9IVY - chains A and B; structure by X-ray diffraction, 2.33 A resolution.

# Chain A (and B)
Molecule: Histidinol dehydrogenase
Source organism: Pseudomonas aeruginosa
Notes: EC 1.1.1.23; chain B of this document is another copy of the same molecule, construct and numbering; everything in this record applies to it too
UniProtKB: A0A072ZEH5 (A0A072ZEH5_PSEAI); residues 1-440 here = UniProt positions 1-440
Amino-acid sequence (440 residues; row label = number of the first residue in the row):
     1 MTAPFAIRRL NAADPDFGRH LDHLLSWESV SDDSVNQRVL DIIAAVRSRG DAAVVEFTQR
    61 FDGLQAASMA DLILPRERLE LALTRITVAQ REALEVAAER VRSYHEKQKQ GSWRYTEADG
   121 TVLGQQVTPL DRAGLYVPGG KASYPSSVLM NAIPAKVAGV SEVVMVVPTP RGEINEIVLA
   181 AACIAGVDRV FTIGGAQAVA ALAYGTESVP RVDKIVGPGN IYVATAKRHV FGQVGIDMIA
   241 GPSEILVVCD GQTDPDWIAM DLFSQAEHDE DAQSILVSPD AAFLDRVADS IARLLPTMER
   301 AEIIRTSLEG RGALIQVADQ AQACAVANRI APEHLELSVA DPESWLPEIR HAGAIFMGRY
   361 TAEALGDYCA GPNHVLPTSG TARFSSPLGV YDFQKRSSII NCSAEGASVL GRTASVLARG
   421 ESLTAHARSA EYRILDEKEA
Disordered / not traced: 1-2, 379-386, 439-440 (chain B: 1-2)
Bound ions: Zn2+ site 1: Y144, H268, E363 (shared with H426(B) of chain B); Zn2+ site 2 near H334 (its only coordinating residue here); Zn2+ site 3: H426 (shared with H268(B), E363(B), D367(B) of chain B)

# How chain A and chain B interact
Pairs across the interface (188):
  A89(A) with V416(B)
  Q90(A) with V416(B); G420(B)
  A93(A) with T413(B); L417(B), hydrophobic
  L94(A) with L417(B), hydrophobic
  W113(A) with F384(B), hydrophobic
  R114(A) with E343(B), salt bridge; L346(B)
  Y115(A) with G380(B)
  E117(A) with T378(B), hydrogen bond
  L123(A) with L376(B), hydrophobic; T378(B); T381(B)
  Q125(A) with N373(B)
  Q126(A) with L346(B)
  D131(A) with R350(B), salt bridge
  K141(A) with E421(B)
  S143(A) with E421(B)
  Y144(A) with E421(B); L423(B), hydrophobic; H426(B), hydrogen bond
  P145(A) with E421(B)
  N175(A) with E421(B), hydrogen bond
  I177(A) with G420(B)
  V178(A) with E421(B)
  R228(A) with F231(B)
  F231(A) with F231(B), hydrophobic
  I236(A) with F231(B), hydrophobic
  I239(A) with F231(B), hydrophobic
  D256(A) with Y432(B)
  W257(A) with Y432(B); R433(B)
  M260(A) with A425(B); R428(B); S429(B); Y432(B), hydrophobic
  D261(A) with S429(B); R433(B), salt bridge
  F263(A) with A425(B)
  S264(A) with A425(B); H426(B), hydrogen bond (backbone-side chain)
  E267(A) with L423(B); T424(B); A425(B), hydrogen bond (side chain-backbone); H426(B), salt bridge
  H268(A) with H426(B)
  L294(A) with R428(B)
  T297(A) with R428(B), hydrogen bond
  M298(A) with T424(B); A425(B), hydrophobic; R428(B), hydrogen bond
  E299(A) with T424(B), hydrogen bond
  R300(A) with S422(B); L423(B)
  E336(A) with R433(B), salt bridge
  P342(A) with N401(B)
  E343(A) with R114(B), salt bridge
  L346(A) with R114(B); Q126(B); I399(B), hydrophobic
  R350(A) with D131(B), salt bridge; K395(B), hydrogen bond (backbone-side chain)
  H351(A) with D131(B), salt bridge
  A352(A) with K395(B), hydrogen bond (backbone-side chain); S397(B), hydrogen bond (backbone-side chain)
  G353(A) with S397(B), hydrogen bond (backbone-side chain)
  A354(A) with S398(B)
  I355(A) with S397(B); S398(B), hydrogen bond (backbone-backbone); I399(B), hydrophobic; I400(B), hydrogen bond (backbone-backbone)
  F356(A) with I400(B), hydrophobic
  M357(A) with I399(B), hydrophobic; I400(B), hydrogen bond (backbone-backbone); N401(B)
  R359(A) with R433(B), hydrogen bond (backbone-side chain)
  Y360(A) with C402(B); A404(B); A407(B); R433(B)
  T361(A) with I400(B); N401(B); C402(B), hydrogen bond (side chain-backbone)
  A362(A) with S429(B); R433(B)
  A364(A) with H426(B); S429(B)
  L365(A) with C402(B), hydrophobic; A414(B), hydrophobic
  D367(A) with H426(B), salt bridge
  Y368(A) with A414(B), hydrophobic; L417(B), hydrophobic; A418(B); E421(B), hydrogen bond; L423(B); H426(B)
  A370(A) with L410(B), hydrophobic
  N373(A) with E117(B), hydrogen bond; L123(B)
  V375(A) with Y115(B), hydrophobic; E117(B)
  L376(A) with W113(B), hydrophobic; L123(B), hydrophobic
  T378(A) with W113(B)
  Y391(A) with P387(B)
  K395(A) with R350(B)
  S397(A) with A352(B), hydrogen bond (side chain-backbone); G353(B), hydrogen bond (side chain-backbone); I355(B)
  S398(A) with G353(B); A354(B); I355(B), hydrogen bond (backbone-backbone); N373(B); H374(B), hydrogen bond (side chain-backbone); V375(B), hydrogen bond (side chain-backbone)
  I399(A) with I355(B); M357(B), hydrophobic
  I400(A) with I355(B), hydrogen bond (backbone-backbone); F356(B); M357(B), hydrogen bond (backbone-backbone); T361(B); H374(B)
  N401(A) with P342(B); M357(B); T361(B)
  C402(A) with Y360(B); T361(B), hydrogen bond (backbone-side chain); L365(B), hydrophobic
  S403(A) with Y360(B)
  A404(A) with Y360(B)
  A407(A) with Y360(B); L365(B), hydrophobic
  V409(A) with R100(B)
  L410(A) with L365(B); C369(B); L376(B), hydrophobic
  G411(A) with L365(B)
  T413(A) with A93(B); R100(B), hydrogen bond
  A414(A) with Y368(B), hydrophobic
  V416(A) with A89(B); Q90(B); A93(B), hydrophobic
  L417(A) with Q90(B); A93(B), hydrophobic; L94(B), hydrophobic; Y368(B), hydrophobic
  A418(A) with Y368(B)
  G420(A) with Q90(B); I177(B)
  E421(A) with S143(B); P145(B); N175(B), hydrogen bond; I177(B); V178(B)
  S422(A) with R300(B)
  L423(A) with S143(B); E267(B); R300(B); Y368(B)
  T424(A) with E267(B), hydrogen bond (backbone-side chain); E299(B), hydrogen bond
  A425(A) with M260(B); F263(B); S264(B); E267(B), hydrogen bond (backbone-side chain); M298(B), hydrophobic
  H426(A) with S264(B), hydrogen bond (side chain-backbone); E267(B), salt bridge; H268(B); E363(B), salt bridge; A364(B); D367(B), salt bridge
  R428(A) with M260(B); L294(B); T297(B); M298(B), hydrogen bond
  S429(A) with M260(B); D261(B), hydrogen bond; A362(B)
  Y432(A) with D256(B); W257(B); M260(B), hydrophobic
  R433(A) with W257(B); D261(B), salt bridge; R359(B), hydrogen bond (side chain-backbone); Y360(B)
Interface residues without a listed pair, chain A (98 interface residues in all): T128, A142, G358, E363, P387, L388, A430
Interface residues without a listed pair, chain B (101 interface residues in all): V96, A97, T128, A142, Y144, G232, I236, E336, G358, A370, L388, Y391, S403, G411, A430

# Summary
98 residues of chain A face 101 of chain B across their interface; the contacts include 36 hydrogen bonds and
13 salt bridges. Among the polar pairs are R114(A)-E343(B), D131(A)-R350(B) and D261(A)-R433(B). The Zn2+ site
1 is built by Y144(A), H268(A) and E363(A).
Both chains are Histidinol dehydrogenase (Pseudomonas aeruginosa). Entry 9IVY (Pseudomonas aeruginosa
Histidinol dehydrogenase with NADH and Zn) was determined by X-ray diffraction (same publication as 9LBV and
8XSQ).
